7B9S - chains S and O of the 30 polymer chains in the assembly; structure by electron microscopy, 3.40 A resolution.

# Chain S
Name: EccD5
Organism: Mycobacterium xenopi RIVM700367
Reference sequence: I0RSS8 (I0RSS8_MYCXE); numbering as in UniProt (aligned over 1-502)
Chain sequence (502 residues; row label = number of the first residue in the row):
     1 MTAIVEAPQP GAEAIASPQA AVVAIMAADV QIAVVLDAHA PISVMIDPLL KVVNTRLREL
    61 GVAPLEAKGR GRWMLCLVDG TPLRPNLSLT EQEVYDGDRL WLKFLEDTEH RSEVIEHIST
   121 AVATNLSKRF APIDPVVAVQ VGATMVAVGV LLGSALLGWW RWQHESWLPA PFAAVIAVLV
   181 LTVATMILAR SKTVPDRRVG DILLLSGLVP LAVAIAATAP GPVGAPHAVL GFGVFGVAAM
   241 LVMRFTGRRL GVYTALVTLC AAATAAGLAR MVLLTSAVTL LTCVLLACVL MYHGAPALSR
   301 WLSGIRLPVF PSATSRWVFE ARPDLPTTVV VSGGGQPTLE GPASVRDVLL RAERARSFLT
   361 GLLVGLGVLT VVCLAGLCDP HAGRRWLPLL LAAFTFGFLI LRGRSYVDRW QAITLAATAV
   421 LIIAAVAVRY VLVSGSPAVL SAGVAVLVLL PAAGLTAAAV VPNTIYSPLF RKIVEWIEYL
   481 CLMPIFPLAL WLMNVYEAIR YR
Disordered / not traced: 1-17, 324-338, 495-502

# Chain O
Name: EccB5
Organism: Mycobacterium xenopi RIVM700367
Reference sequence: I0RZH9 (I0RZH9_MYCXE); residues 1-506 here = UniProt positions 1-506
Chain sequence (506 residues; each row starts with the number of its first residue):
     1 MPSEQRGQHR SGYGLGLSTR TQVTGYQFLA RRTAMALTRW RVRMEVEPGR RQVLAVVASV
    61 SAAGVICLGA LLWSFISPSG QMGESPIIAD RDSGALYVRV GDTLYPALNL ASARLIAGRA
   121 ENPHKVRSSQ IAEQPHGPMV GIPGAPSDIS PTSPASSSWL VCDAVTAAQG VGAPASVTVT
   181 VIDGTPDLSG RRHVLSGSDA VVLRYGNDTW VIRQGRRSRI DAANRAVLLP LGLTPEQVKQ
   241 ASPMSRALYD ALPVGPELAV PKVPDAGKPA NFPGAPAPVG AVLVTPQISG PQQYSVVLPD
   301 GVQTISPIVA QILQNAGTPA GSMPVVVAPA TLARMPVVHG LDLSAYPDSP LNVVNMKENP
   361 ATCWWWEKTA GEERARTQVV SGPTVPIATS DTNKVVSLVK ADNTGREADR VYYGPNYANF
   421 VVVTGNDPAA STAESLWLLS KSGVRFGVDN SREARTALGL TSTPSPAPWV ALRLLAPGPM
   481 LSRADALVRH DTLPTDTNPA ELAVPK
Disordered / not traced: 1-11, 75-506

# Chain S / chain O interface
Pairs across the interface - 15 pairs, chain S then chain O:
  H117(S) - L29(O)
  H117(S) - R32(O)
  S119(S) - R32(O)  hydrogen bond (side chain-backbone)
  S119(S) - T33(O)  hydrogen bond (side chain-backbone)
  S119(S) - A36(O)
  S119(S) - V42(O)
  T120(S) - R32(O)  hydrogen bond
  V122(S) - A36(O)
  A123(S) - A36(O)  hydrophobic
  A123(S) - W40(O)
  A123(S) - V42(O)  hydrophobic
  L126(S) - W40(O)
  S127(S) - W40(O)
  F130(S) - W40(O)  hydrophobic
  P132(S) - W40(O)
Interface residues without a listed pair, chain S (11 interface residues in all): I118, A131
Interface residues without a listed pair, chain O (7 interface residues in all): L37

# Overview
Chain S and chain O form an interface of 11 and 7 residues respectively, with 3 hydrogen bonds. Polar contacts
include S119(S)-R32(O), S119(S)-T33(O) and T120(S)-R32(O).
Here chain S is EccD5 and chain O is EccB5, both from Mycobacterium xenopi RIVM700367. Entry 7B9S (Structure
of the mycobacterial ESX-5 Type VII Secretion System hexameric pore complex) was determined by electron
microscopy together with 7B7J and 7B9F from the same study.
